PDB entry 2J8X | X-ray diffraction, 2.30 A resolution | chains A and B

Chain A:
Name: Uracil-DNA glycosylase
Source organism: Epstein-barr virus
Notes: EC 3.2.2.3; fragment: uracil-dna glycosylase domain, residues 25-255
Reference sequence: Q777D9 (Q777D9_EBVG); numbering as in UniProt (aligned over 25-255)
Amino-acid sequence (231 residues; each row starts with the number of its first residue):
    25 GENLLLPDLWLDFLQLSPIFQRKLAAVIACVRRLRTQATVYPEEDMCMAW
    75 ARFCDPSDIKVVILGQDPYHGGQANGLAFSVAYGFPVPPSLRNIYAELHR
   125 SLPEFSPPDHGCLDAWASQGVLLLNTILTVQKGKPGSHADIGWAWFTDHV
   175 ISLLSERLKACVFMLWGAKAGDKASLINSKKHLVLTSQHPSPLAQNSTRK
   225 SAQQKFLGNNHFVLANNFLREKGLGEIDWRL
Unresolved in the structure: 25
Residues lining bound ligands: urea (URE): Gly160, Ala163, Lys193

Chain B:
Name: Uracil-DNA glycosylase inhibitor
Source organism: Bacillus phage PBS2
Reference sequence: P14739 (UNGI_BPPB2); residues 1-84 here = UniProt positions 1-84
Amino-acid sequence (84 residues; each row starts with the number of its first residue):
     1 MTNLSDIIEKETGKQLVIQESILMLPEEVEEVIGNKPESDILVHTAYDES
    51 TDENVMLLTSDAPEYKPWALVIQDSNGENKIKML
Unresolved in the structure: 1
Residues lining bound ligands: urea (URE): Leu23, Leu42, Asp61

Interface between chain A and chain B:
Residue-residue contacts - 42 pairs, chain A then chain B:
  Gln90(A) with Ile22(B); Leu23(B), hydrogen bond (side chain-backbone)
  Tyr93(A) with Gln19(B); Glu20(B)
  His94(A) with Ile18(B); Ser21(B), hydrogen bond
  Pro110(A) with Gln19(B)
  Pro112(A) with Glu20(B)
  Pro113(A) with Gln19(B); Glu20(B); Thr45(B)
  Ser114(A) with Glu20(B), hydrogen bond
  Lys158(A) with Tyr65(B)
  Pro159(A) with Ser21(B); His44(B); Ala62(B); Tyr65(B), hydrogen bond (backbone-side chain)
  Gly191(A) with Glu28(B)
  Ala192(A) with Leu25(B), hydrophobic; Glu28(B), hydrogen bond (backbone-side chain)
  Lys193(A) with Leu23(B)
  Gln212(A) with Glu31(B)
  His213(A) with Ile22(B)
  Ser215(A) with Met24(B)
  Pro216(A) with Glu20(B); Asn54(B); Met56(B), hydrophobic; Gln73(B), hydrogen bond (backbone-side chain)
  Leu217(A) with Met24(B), hydrophobic; Val32(B); Val43(B), hydrophobic; Met56(B), hydrogen bond (backbone-side chain)
  Gln219(A) with Gln73(B)
  Asn220(A) with Gln73(B), hydrogen bond; Gly77(B), hydrogen bond (side chain-backbone); Glu78(B); Asn79(B), hydrogen bond
  Ser221(A) with Glu31(B); Val32(B)
  Thr222(A) with Glu31(B), hydrogen bond (backbone-backbone)
  Ser225(A) with Glu31(B), hydrogen bond
  Ala226(A) with Glu31(B), hydrogen bond (backbone-side chain)
Interface residues without a listed pair, chain A (30 interface residues in all): Gln97, Arg116, Gly157, Gly160, Ser161, Ala218, Gln227
Interface residues without a listed pair, chain B (28 interface residues in all): Leu4, Ile33, Leu42, Tyr47, Leu58, Val71

In short:
30 residues of chain A and 28 residues of chain B are in contact, with 13 hydrogen bonds. Polar pairs include
Gln90(A)-Leu23(B), His94(A)-Ser21(B) and Ser114(A)-Glu20(B). Urea is bound between chain A and chain B.
Chain A is Uracil-DNA glycosylase (Epstein-barr virus) and chain B is Uracil-DNA glycosylase inhibitor
(Bacillus phage PBS2); the structure, Epstein-Barr virus uracil-DNA glycosylase in complex with Ugi from
PBS-2, was determined by X-ray diffraction.
